PDB entry 4XRU | X-ray diffraction, 3.41 A resolution | chains A and F of the 6 polymer chains in the assembly

== Chain A ==
Molecule: Pnkp1
Organism: Capnocytophaga gingivalis
Reference sequence: C2M8N3 (C2M8N3_CAPGI); residues 1-312 here = UniProt positions 1-312
Sequence (312 residues; numbered 1 to 312; the number before each row is that of its first residue):
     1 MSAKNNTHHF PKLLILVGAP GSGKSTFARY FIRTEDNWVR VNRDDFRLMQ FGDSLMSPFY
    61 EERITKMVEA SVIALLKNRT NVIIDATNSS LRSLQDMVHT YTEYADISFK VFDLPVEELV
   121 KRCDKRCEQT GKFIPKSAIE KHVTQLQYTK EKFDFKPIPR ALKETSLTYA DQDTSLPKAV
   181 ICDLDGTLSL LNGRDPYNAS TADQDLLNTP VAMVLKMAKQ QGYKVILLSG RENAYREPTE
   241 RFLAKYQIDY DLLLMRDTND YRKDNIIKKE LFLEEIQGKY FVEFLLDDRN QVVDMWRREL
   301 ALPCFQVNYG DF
Not modelled in the structure: 1-3, 124-141
Modified positions: Mse1 (selenomethionine); Mse49, Mse56, Mse67, Mse97, Mse213, Mse217, Mse255, Mse295 (selenomethionine; parent Met)
Ion coordination: Mg2+: Asp183, Asp185, Asp288
Ligand contacts: ATP (adenosine-5'-triphosphate): Ala19, Pro20, Gly21, Ser22, Gly23, Lys24, Ser25, Thr26, Asp85, Thr87, Arg122

== Chain F ==
Molecule: Hen1
Organism: Capnocytophaga gingivalis
Reference sequence: C2M7I7 (C2M7I7_CAPGI); residues 1-436 here = UniProt positions 1-436
Sequence (436 residues; numbered 1 to 436; the number before each row is that of its first residue):
     1 MILQIHSQNP HLLDLLNKNP HTDLGIYAKS LRNGQLIGNA VSAYQYDVVF QDTRYSYLPE
    61 ESNQIDFQSY CSPLVILHIC NEFFKELLQE KQTYWSQQIK WLERTRAEVD TYPCTIEVKN
   121 LYANSTWYSK GHFMMERYFK NIHITPIVGN NLSLRVEGKS VFEAMNLLSF IAVTTHITNT
   181 YGEYTYIDDH FAQKYARILT NIPQVPYFVF YLFIKRAIKS ERQFAEIKPM FEAYFKEEGL
   241 DIDFQFTDTH GSRMDFIVKE LGMEYPILDI GCGELKYYRR FMRRNYNYSH PYFATDTDKS
   301 VGDYAALLKE RMEADNLYFF SDWTDYEYKN PVNIILTEVI EHNTPEAAEA LVKHCLSLNF
   361 HKMIITTPNS LFNKYYFDED PESLRHEDHH FEWTPQEFQD FIRHCVGDTS LEVTYCGIGD
   421 RINGETPTQA VVITRK
Not modelled in the structure: 378-389
Ligand contacts: S-adenosylhomocysteine (SAH): His250, Gly271, Cys272, Gly273, Leu275, Lys276, Thr295, Asp296, Thr297, Asp298, Thr337, Val339, Asn343, Thr344, Leu351

== How chain A and chain F interact ==
Residue-residue contacts - 16 pairs, chain A then chain F:
  Ala234(A) - Lys329(F)
  Asp257(A) - Tyr328(F)
  Asp257(A) - Asn330(F)  hydrogen bond
  Thr258(A) - Tyr328(F)
  Thr258(A) - Lys329(F)  hydrogen bond
  Asn259(A) - Phe293(F)
  Asn259(A) - Tyr318(F)
  Asn259(A) - Asp325(F)
  Asn259(A) - Glu327(F)  hydrogen bond (side chain-backbone)
  Asn259(A) - Tyr328(F)
  Tyr261(A) - Tyr318(F)  hydrophobic
  Tyr261(A) - Glu327(F)
  Arg262(A) - Ser289(F)  hydrogen bond (side chain-backbone)
  Arg262(A) - His290(F)
  Arg262(A) - Pro291(F)
  Glu270(A) - Ser289(F)
Interface residues without a listed pair, chain A (10 interface residues in all): Asn233, Asp260, Lys263
Interface residues without a listed pair, chain F (13 interface residues in all): Asp315, Asn316, Tyr326

== Summary ==
10 residues of chain A and 13 residues of chain F are in contact; the contacts include 4 hydrogen bonds. Among
the polar pairs are Asp257(A)-Asn330(F), Thr258(A)-Lys329(F) and Asn259(A)-Glu327(F). Ligands of chain A: ATP.
Bound to chain F: S-adenosylhomocysteine. Asp183(A), Asp185(A) and Asp288(A) coordinate Mg2+.
Here chain A is Pnkp1 and chain F is Hen1, both from Capnocytophaga gingivalis. Entry 4XRU (Structure of
Pnkp1/Rnl/Hen1 complex) was determined by X-ray diffraction together with 4XRP from the same study.
